6QWK - chains B and D of the 4 polymer chains in the assembly; structure by X-ray diffraction, 2.90 A resolution.

Chain B:
Name: Listeriolysin positive regulatory factor A
Source organism: Listeria monocytogenes
UniProtKB: Q4TVQ0 (Q4TVQ0_LISMN); numbering as in UniProt (aligned over 1-237)
Chain sequence (239 residues; numbered -1 to 237; the number before each row is that of its first residue; numbers below 1 keep their minus sign (Gly-1 is residue -1)):
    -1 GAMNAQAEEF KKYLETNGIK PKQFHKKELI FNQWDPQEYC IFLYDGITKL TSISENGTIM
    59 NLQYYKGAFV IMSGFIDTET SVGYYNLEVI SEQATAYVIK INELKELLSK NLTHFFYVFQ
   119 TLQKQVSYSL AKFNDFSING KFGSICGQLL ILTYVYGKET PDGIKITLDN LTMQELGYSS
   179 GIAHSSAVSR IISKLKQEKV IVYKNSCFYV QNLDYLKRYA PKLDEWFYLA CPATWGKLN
Unresolved in the structure: -1 to 1
Sequence notes: expression tag (-1 to 0); engineered mutation Phe140 (Leu in Q4TVQ0)
What the authors report for this chain:
  - mutagenesis - L140F, G145S: increased binding to the 30-nt DNA strand
  - mutagenesis - L140F, G145S: increased growth in response to G-6-P
  - mutagenesis - L140F: increased expression
  - mutagenesis - G145C, G145S: increased signaling

Chain D:
Molecule: 30-nt DNA strand
Sequence (30 nucleotides; each row starts with the number of its first residue):
     1 TATCGTCGTT AACAAATGTT AATGCCTCAA

Chain B / chain D interface:
Residue-residue contacts (11; chain B residue first):
  Thr170(B) - DG8(D)  phosphate contact
  Met171(B) - DG8(D)  hydrogen bond to the phosphate
  Met171(B) - DT9(D)  phosphate contact
  Ser184(B) - DT10(D)  base contact
  Ser187(B) - DT9(D)  hydrogen bond to the phosphate
  Ser187(B) - DT10(D)  base contact
  Arg188(B) - DA12(D)  base contact
  Ser191(B) - DT10(D)  phosphate contact
  Lys194(B) - DT9(D)  salt bridge to the phosphate
  Tyr201(B) - DG8(D)  phosphate contact
  Tyr201(B) - DT9(D)  phosphate contact
Also at the interface, not in a pair above, chain B (9 interface residues in all): Leu169
Also at the interface, not in a pair above, chain D (5 interface residues in all): DA11

Summary:
9 residues of chain B and 5 residues of chain D are in contact; the contacts include 2 hydrogen bonds and 1
salt bridge. Among the polar pairs are Met171(B)-DG8(D), Ser187(B)-DT9(D) and Lys194(B)-DT9(D). From the
paper: L140F and G145S of chain B increase binding to the 30-nt DNA strand; L140F and G145S of chain B
increase growth in response to G-6-P.
Here chain B is Listeriolysin positive regulatory factor A (Listeria monocytogenes) and chain D is a 30-nt DNA
strand. Entry 6QWK (The Transcriptional Regulator PrfA-L140F mutant from Listeria Monocytogenes in complex
with a 30-bp operator PrfA-box motif) was determined by X-ray diffraction, deposited together with 6QWF, 6QWH
and 6QWM.
